Entry 8TJO (electron microscopy, 3.61 A resolution); this record covers chains A and B of the 6 polymer chains in the assembly.

[Chain A (and B)]
Molecule: EryAI, 6-deoxyerythronolide-B synthase EryA3, modules 5 and 6
Source organism: Saccharopolyspora erythraea
Notes: EC 2.3.1.94; fragment: DEBS Module 1, Subunit A  + EryA3; chain B of this document is another copy of the same molecule, construct and numbering; everything in this record applies to it too
Amino-acid sequence (1784 residues; each row starts with the number of its first residue):
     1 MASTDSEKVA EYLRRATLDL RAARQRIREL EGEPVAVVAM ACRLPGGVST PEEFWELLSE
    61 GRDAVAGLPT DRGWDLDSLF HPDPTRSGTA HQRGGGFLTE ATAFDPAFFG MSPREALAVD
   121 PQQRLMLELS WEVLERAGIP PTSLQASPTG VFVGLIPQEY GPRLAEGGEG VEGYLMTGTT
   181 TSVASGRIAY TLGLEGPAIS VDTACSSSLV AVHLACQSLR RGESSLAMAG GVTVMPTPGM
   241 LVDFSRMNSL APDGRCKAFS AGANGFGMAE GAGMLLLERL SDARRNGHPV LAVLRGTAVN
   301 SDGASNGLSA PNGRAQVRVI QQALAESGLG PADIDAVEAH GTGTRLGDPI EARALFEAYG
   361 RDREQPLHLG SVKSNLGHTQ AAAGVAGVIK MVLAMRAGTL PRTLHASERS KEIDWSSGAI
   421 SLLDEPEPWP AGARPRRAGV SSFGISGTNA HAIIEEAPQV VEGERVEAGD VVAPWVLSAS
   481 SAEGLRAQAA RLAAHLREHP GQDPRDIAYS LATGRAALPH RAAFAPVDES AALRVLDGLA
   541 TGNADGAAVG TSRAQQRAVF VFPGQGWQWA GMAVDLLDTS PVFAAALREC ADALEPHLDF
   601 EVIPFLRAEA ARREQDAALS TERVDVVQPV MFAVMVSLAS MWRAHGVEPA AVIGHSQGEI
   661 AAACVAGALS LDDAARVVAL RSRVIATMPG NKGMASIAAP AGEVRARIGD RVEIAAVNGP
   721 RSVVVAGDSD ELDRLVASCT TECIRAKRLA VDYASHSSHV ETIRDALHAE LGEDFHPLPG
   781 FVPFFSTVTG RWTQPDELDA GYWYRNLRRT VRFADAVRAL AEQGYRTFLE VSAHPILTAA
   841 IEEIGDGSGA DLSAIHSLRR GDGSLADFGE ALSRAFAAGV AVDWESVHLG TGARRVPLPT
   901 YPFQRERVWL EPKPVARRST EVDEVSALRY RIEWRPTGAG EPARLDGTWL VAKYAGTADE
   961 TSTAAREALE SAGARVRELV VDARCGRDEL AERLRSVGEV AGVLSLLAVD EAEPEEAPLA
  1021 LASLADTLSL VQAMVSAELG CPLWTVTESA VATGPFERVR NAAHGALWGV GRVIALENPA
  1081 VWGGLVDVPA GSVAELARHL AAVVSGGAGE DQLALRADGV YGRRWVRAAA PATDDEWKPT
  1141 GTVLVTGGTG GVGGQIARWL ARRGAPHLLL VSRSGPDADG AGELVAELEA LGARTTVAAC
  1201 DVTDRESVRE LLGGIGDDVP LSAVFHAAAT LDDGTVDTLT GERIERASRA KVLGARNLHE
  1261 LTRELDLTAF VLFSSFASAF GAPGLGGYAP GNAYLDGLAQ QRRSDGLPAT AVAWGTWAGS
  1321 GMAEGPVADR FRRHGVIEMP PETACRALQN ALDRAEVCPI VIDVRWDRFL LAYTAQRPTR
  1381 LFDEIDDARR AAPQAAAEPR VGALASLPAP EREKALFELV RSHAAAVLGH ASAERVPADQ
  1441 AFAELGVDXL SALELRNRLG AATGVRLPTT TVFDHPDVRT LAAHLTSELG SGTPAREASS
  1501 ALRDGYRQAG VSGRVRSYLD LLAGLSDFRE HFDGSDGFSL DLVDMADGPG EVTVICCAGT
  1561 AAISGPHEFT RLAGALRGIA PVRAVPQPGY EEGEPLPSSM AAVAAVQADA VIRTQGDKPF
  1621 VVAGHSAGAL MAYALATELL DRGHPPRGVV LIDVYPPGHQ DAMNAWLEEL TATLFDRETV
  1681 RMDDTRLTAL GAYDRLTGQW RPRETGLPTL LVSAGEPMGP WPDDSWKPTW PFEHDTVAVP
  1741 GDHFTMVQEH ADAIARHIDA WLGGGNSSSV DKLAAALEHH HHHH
Disordered / not traced: 1, 691-781, 794-808, 1391-1403, 1491-1784 (chain B: 1, 612-622, 691-781, 804-812, 913-1784)
Modified / non-standard residues: 4HH (4'-phosphopanthetheine-serine) at position 1449

[Interface between chain A and chain B]
Residue-residue contacts (135; chain A residue first):
  T4(A) - D5(B)  hydrogen bond
  D5(A) - D5(B)  hydrogen bond (backbone-side chain)
  S6(A) - D5(B)  hydrogen bond (backbone-side chain)
  V9(A) - V9(B)  hydrophobic
  V9(A) - L13(B)  hydrophobic
  L13(A) - L13(B)  hydrophobic
  D19(A) - L20(B)
  L20(A) - D19(B)
  L20(A) - L20(B)
  A23(A) - I27(B)
  R26(A) - I27(B)
  R26(A) - E31(B)  salt bridge
  I27(A) - A23(B)
  I27(A) - R26(B)
  I27(A) - I27(B)  hydrophobic
  S87(A) - E166(B)
  S87(A) - E172(B)
  G88(A) - A165(B)
  E159(A) - R163(B)  salt bridge
  G161(A) - R163(B)  hydrogen bond (backbone-side chain)
  R163(A) - E159(B)  salt bridge
  R163(A) - G161(B)
  R163(A) - R163(B)
  L164(A) - E159(B)
  L164(A) - G239(B)
  L164(A) - V242(B)
  L164(A) - D243(B)
  A165(A) - G88(B)
  A165(A) - V242(B)  hydrophobic
  E172(A) - S87(B)  hydrogen bond
  E172(A) - D243(B)
  E172(A) - R246(B)  salt bridge
  G173(A) - M247(B)
  L175(A) - D243(B)
  M176(A) - D243(B)
  M176(A) - F244(B)  hydrophobic
  T177(A) - L308(B)
  T181(A) - D202(B)  hydrogen bond
  S182(A) - D202(B)  hydrogen bond
  S182(A) - A204(B)  hydrogen bond (side chain-backbone)
  S182(A) - S446(B)  hydrogen bond (backbone-side chain)
  V183(A) - S446(B)
  G186(A) - S446(B)
  R187(A) - L308(B)
  Y190(A) - A304(B)
  Y190(A) - S305(B)  hydrogen bond (side chain-backbone)
  Y190(A) - G307(B)  hydrogen bond (side chain-backbone)
  Y190(A) - L308(B)
  G193(A) - A304(B)
  L194(A) - S301(B)
  L194(A) - G303(B)
  E195(A) - N300(B)
  E195(A) - S301(B)
  E195(A) - R318(B)  salt bridge
  G196(A) - N300(B)
  G196(A) - S301(B)
  A198(A) - T448(B)  hydrogen bond (backbone-side chain)
  S200(A) - V201(B)
  S200(A) - D202(B)  hydrogen bond (backbone-backbone)
  V201(A) - I199(B)  hydrophobic
  V201(A) - S200(B)
  D202(A) - T181(B)  hydrogen bond
  D202(A) - S182(B)
  D202(A) - S200(B)  hydrogen bond (backbone-backbone)
  T203(A) - A198(B)
  T203(A) - I199(B)
  A204(A) - S182(B)
  V210(A) - I199(B)  hydrophobic
  H213(A) - E223(B)  salt bridge
  Q217(A) - R221(B)  hydrogen bond
  R221(A) - H213(B)  hydrogen bond
  R221(A) - Q217(B)  hydrogen bond
  E223(A) - H213(B)  salt bridge
  G239(A) - L164(B)
  M240(A) - M176(B)  hydrophobic
  D243(A) - L164(B)
  D243(A) - E172(B)
  D243(A) - L175(B)
  D243(A) - M176(B)  hydrogen bond (side chain-backbone)
  R246(A) - E172(B)
  M247(A) - G173(B)
  N300(A) - E195(B)
  S301(A) - A189(B)
  S301(A) - L194(B)
  S301(A) - E195(B)  hydrogen bond (backbone-backbone)
  S301(A) - G196(B)
  G303(A) - Y190(B)
  G303(A) - L194(B)
  A304(A) - Y190(B)
  A304(A) - G193(B)
  S305(A) - Y190(B)
  G307(A) - Y190(B)
  L308(A) - V183(B)  hydrophobic
  L308(A) - Y190(B)  hydrophobic
  R314(A) - E195(B)  salt bridge
  R318(A) - E195(B)  salt bridge
  S446(A) - S182(B)
  S446(A) - G186(B)
  R931(A) - D75(B)
  R931(A) - D77(B)  salt bridge
  W934(A) - T70(B)
  R935(A) - T70(B)  hydrogen bond (side chain-backbone)
  P936(A) - T70(B)
  P936(A) - D71(B)
  P1055(A) - L76(B)
  P1055(A) - D77(B)
  P1055(A) - F80(B)  hydrophobic
  F1056(A) - L68(B)  hydrophobic
  F1056(A) - L76(B)  hydrophobic
  F1056(A) - F80(B)  hydrophobic
  F1056(A) - R93(B)
  D1118(A) - A66(B)
  R1303(A) - P82(B)
  R1303(A) - R93(B)
  G1306(A) - H81(B)  hydrogen bond (backbone-side chain)
  G1306(A) - P82(B)
  G1306(A) - D83(B)
  L1307(A) - H81(B)
  L1307(A) - P82(B)
  P1308(A) - F80(B)
  P1308(A) - H81(B)
  P1308(A) - P82(B)
  V1357(A) - D77(B)
  V1427(A) - R114(B)  hydrogen bond (backbone-side chain)
  L1428(A) - S112(B)  hydrogen bond (backbone-side chain)
  L1428(A) - P113(B)
  L1428(A) - R114(B)
  H1430(A) - P113(B)
  D1439(A) - R553(B)
  Q1440(A) - R553(B)
  E1444(A) - G110(B)
  L1445(A) - S112(B)
  G1446(A) - E115(B)
  D1448(A) - Y174(B)
  L1450(A) - Y174(B)
Also at the interface, not in a pair above, chain A (100 interface residues in all): Y12, A16, L30, R86, P157, P162, G167, G168, A189, P197, I199, V242, V299, N306, T448, T1053, Y1121, D1305, G1429, S1451
Also at the interface, not in a pair above, chain B (94 interface residues in all): Y12, A16, R24, L30, M111, A146, P157, G167, T177, T180, R187, P197, T203, M240, V299, D302, N306, Q322

[Overview]
100 residues of chain A face 94 of chain B across their interface, with 24 hydrogen bonds and 10 salt bridges.
Polar pairs include R26(A)-E31(B), E159(A)-R163(B) and E172(A)-R246(B).
Both chains are EryAI, 6-deoxyerythronolide-B synthase EryA3, modules 5 and 6 (Saccharopolyspora erythraea).
Entry 8TJO (Crosslinked 6-deoxyerythronolide B synthase (DEBS) Module 1 in complex with antibody fragment 1B2:
Crosslinked Intra-State 1) was determined by electron microscopy, deposited together with 8TPW, 8TPX, 8TKO,
8TJN and 8TJP.
